8JAU - chains A and E of the 10 polymer chains in the assembly; structure by electron microscopy, 3.22 A resolution.

Chain A:
Molecule: Amyloid protein-binding protein 2
Organism: Homo sapiens
UniProt: Q92624 (APBP2_HUMAN); numbering as in UniProt (aligned over 1-585)
Sequence (585 residues; row label = number of the first residue in the row):
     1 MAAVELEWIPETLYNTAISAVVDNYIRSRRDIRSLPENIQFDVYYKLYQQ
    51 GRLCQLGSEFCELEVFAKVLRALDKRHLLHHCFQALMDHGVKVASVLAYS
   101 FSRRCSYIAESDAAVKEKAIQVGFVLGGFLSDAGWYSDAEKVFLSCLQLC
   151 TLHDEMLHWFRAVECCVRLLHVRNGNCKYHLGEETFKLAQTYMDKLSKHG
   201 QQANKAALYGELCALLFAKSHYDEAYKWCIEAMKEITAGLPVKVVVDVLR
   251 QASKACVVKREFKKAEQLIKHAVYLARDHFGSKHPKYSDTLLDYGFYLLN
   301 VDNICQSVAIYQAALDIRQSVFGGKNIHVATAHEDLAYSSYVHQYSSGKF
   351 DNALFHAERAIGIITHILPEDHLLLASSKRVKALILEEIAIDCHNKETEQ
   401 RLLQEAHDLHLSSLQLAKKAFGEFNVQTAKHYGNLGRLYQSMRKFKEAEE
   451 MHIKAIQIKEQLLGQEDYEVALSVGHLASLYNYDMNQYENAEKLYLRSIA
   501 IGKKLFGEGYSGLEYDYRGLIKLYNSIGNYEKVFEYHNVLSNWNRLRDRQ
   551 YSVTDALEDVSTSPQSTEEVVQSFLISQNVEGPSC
Not modelled in the structure: 1-7, 579-585
Bound ions: Zn2+: Cys54, His89 (shared with 2 residues of chain B)

Chain E:
Molecule: Cullin-2
Organism: Homo sapiens
UniProt: Q13617 (CUL2_HUMAN); numbering as in UniProt (aligned over 2-745)
Sequence (745 residues; row label = number of the first residue in the row):
     1 TSLKPRVVDFDETWNKLLTTIKAVVMLEYVERATWNDRFSDIYALCVAYP
    51 EPLGERLYTETKIFLENHVRHLHKRVLESEEQVLVMYHRYWEEYSKGADY
   101 MDCLYRYLNTQFIKKNKLTEADLQYGYGGVDMNEPLMEIGELALDMWRKL
   151 MVEPLQAILIRMLLREIKNDRGGEDPNQKVIHGVINSFVHVEQYKKKFPL
   201 KFYQEIFESPFLTETGEYYKQEASNLLQESNCSQYMEKVLGRLKDEEIRC
   251 RKYLHPSSYTKVIHECQQRMVADHLQFLHAECHNIIRQEKKNDMANMYVL
   301 LRAVSTGLPHMIQELQNHIHDEGLRATSNLTQENMPTLFVESVLEVHGKF
   351 VQLINTVLNGDQHFMSALDKALTSVVNYREPKSVCKAPELLAKYCDNLLK
   401 KSAKGMTENEVEDRLTSFITVFKYIDDKDVFQKFYARMLAKRLIHGLSMS
   451 MDSEEAMINKLKQACGYEFTSKLHRMYTDMSVSADLNNKFNNFIKNQDTV
   501 IDLGISFQIYVLQAGAWPLTQAPSSTFAIPQELEKSVQMFELFYSQHFSG
   551 RKLTWLHYLCTGEVKMNYLGKPYVAMVTTYQMAVLLAFNNSETVSYKELQ
   601 DSTQMNEKELTKTIKSLLDVKMINHDSEKEDIDAESSFSLNMNFSSKRTK
   651 FKITTSMQKDTPQEMEQTRSAVDEDRKMYLQAAIVRIMKARKVLRHNALI
   701 QEVISQSRARFNPSISMIKKCIEVLIDKQYIERSQASADEYSYVA
Not modelled in the structure: 117-134, 281-745
Construct notes: expression tag (1)

Chain A / chain E interface:
Residue-residue contacts (13; chain A residue first):
  Ser34(A) - Lys4(E)  hydrogen bond
  Ser34(A) - Pro5(E)
  Leu35(A) - Pro5(E)
  Pro36(A) - Pro5(E)
  Pro36(A) - Tyr43(E)
  Pro36(A) - Val47(E)  hydrophobic
  Glu37(A) - Pro52(E)
  Asn38(A) - Tyr107(E)  hydrogen bond
  Asn38(A) - Gln111(E)  hydrogen bond
  Arg71(A) - Glu51(E)  salt bridge
  Asp74(A) - Lys114(E)
  Asp74(A) - Lys115(E)  salt bridge
  Lys75(A) - Lys115(E)
Interface residues without a listed pair, chain A (10 interface residues in all): Lys68, Leu73
Interface residues without a listed pair, chain E (11 interface residues in all): Tyr49

Overview:
10 residues of chain A face 11 of chain E across their interface, with 3 hydrogen bonds and 2 salt bridges.
Among the polar pairs are Arg71(A)-Glu51(E), Asp74(A)-Lys115(E) and Ser34(A)-Lys4(E). Cys54(A) and His89(A)
form the Zn2+ site.
Chain A is Amyloid protein-binding protein 2 and chain E is Cullin-2, both from Homo sapiens; the structure,
Structure of CRL2APPBP2 bound with the C-degron of MRPL28 (dimer), was determined by electron microscopy (same
publication as 8JAL and 8JAR).
